1Y4B - chains A and D of the 4 polymer chains in the assembly; structure by X-ray diffraction, 2.10 A resolution.

== Chain A ==
Molecule: Hemoglobin alpha chain
Organism: Homo sapiens
UniProt: P69905 (HBA_HUMAN); numbering as in UniProt (aligned over 1-141)
Amino-acid sequence (141 residues; numbered 1 to 141; the number before each row is that of its first residue):
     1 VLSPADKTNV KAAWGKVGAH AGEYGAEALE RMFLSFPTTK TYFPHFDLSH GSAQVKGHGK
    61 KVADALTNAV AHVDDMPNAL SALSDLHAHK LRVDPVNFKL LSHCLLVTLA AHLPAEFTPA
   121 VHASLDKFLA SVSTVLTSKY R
Metal / ion sites: heme Fe near His87 (its only coordinating residue here)
Ligand contacts: heme (HEM): Met32, Thr39, Tyr42, Phe43, His45, Phe46, His58, Lys61, Val62, Ala65, Leu66, Leu83, Leu86, His87, Leu91, Val93, Asn97, Phe98, Leu101, Leu105, Val132, Leu136
Curated features (UniProtKB/Swiss-Prot):
  - site: Lys61 (Not glycated)

== Chain D ==
Molecule: Hemoglobin beta chain
Organism: Homo sapiens
UniProt: P68871 (HBB_HUMAN); residue numbers follow UniProt; this construct covers 1-146
Amino-acid sequence (146 residues; row label = number of the first residue in the row):
     1 MHLTPEEKSA VTALWGKVNV DEVGGEALGR LLVVYPHTQR FFESFGDLST PDAVMGNPKV
    61 KAHGKKVLGA FSDGLAHLDN LKGTFATLSE LHCDKLHVDP ENFRLLGNVL VCVLAHHFGK
   121 EFTPPVQAAY QKVVAGVANA LAHKYH
Differences from the reference sequence: engineered mutation Met1 (Val in P68871), His37 (Trp in P68871)
Metal / ion sites: heme Fe near His92 (its only coordinating residue here)
Ligand contacts: heme (HEM): Leu31, Thr38, Phe41, Phe42, Phe45, His63, Lys66, Val67, Ala70, Phe71, Phe85, Leu88, Leu91, His92, Leu96, Val98, Asn102, Phe103, Leu106, Leu141

== How chain A and chain D interact ==
Residue-residue contacts (22):
  Pro37(A) - His146(D)
  Thr38(A) - Pro100(D)
  Lys40(A) - His146(D)  hydrogen bond (side chain-backbone)
  Thr41(A) - His97(D)
  Thr41(A) - Asp99(D)
  Thr41(A) - Tyr145(D)
  Tyr42(A) - Arg40(D)
  Tyr42(A) - Asp99(D)  hydrogen bond
  Pro44(A) - His97(D)
  Leu91(A) - Arg40(D)  hydrogen bond (backbone-side chain)
  Arg92(A) - His37(D)
  Arg92(A) - Arg40(D)  hydrogen bond (backbone-side chain)
  Arg92(A) - Glu43(D)  salt bridge
  Asp94(A) - His37(D)  salt bridge
  Asp94(A) - Asp99(D)
  Asp94(A) - Glu101(D)
  Asp94(A) - Leu105(D)
  Asn97(A) - Asp99(D)
  Tyr140(A) - His37(D)
  Arg141(A) - Val34(D)  hydrogen bond (side chain-backbone)
  Arg141(A) - Tyr35(D)
  Arg141(A) - Pro36(D)
Interface residues without a listed pair, chain A (15 interface residues in all): Val93, Pro95, Val96
Interface residues without a listed pair, chain D (15 interface residues in all): Gln39, Val98

== Overview ==
The chain A/chain D interface involves 15 residues from each chain, with 5 hydrogen bonds and 2 salt bridges.
Polar pairs include Arg92(A)-Glu43(D), Asp94(A)-His37(D) and Lys40(A)-His146(D). Bound to chain A: heme.
Ligands of chain D: heme.
Here chain A is Hemoglobin alpha chain and chain D is Hemoglobin beta chain, both from Homo sapiens. Entry
1Y4B (T-To-T(High) quaternary transitions in human hemoglobin: betaW37H deoxy low-salt (10 test sets)) was
determined by X-ray diffraction together with 1XXT, 1XY0, 1XZ5, 1XZ7, 1XZU, 1XZV and 45 further entries from
the same study.
